PDB entry 9JAO | electron microscopy, 3.10 A resolution | chains F and J of the 10 polymer chains in the assembly

[Chain F]
Name: Histone H4
Organism: Xenopus laevis
UniProt: P62799 (H4_XENLA); residues 0-102 here correspond to UniProt positions 1-103 (UniProt number = residue number + 1)
Chain sequence (103 residues; row label = number of the first residue in the row; numbering starts at 0):
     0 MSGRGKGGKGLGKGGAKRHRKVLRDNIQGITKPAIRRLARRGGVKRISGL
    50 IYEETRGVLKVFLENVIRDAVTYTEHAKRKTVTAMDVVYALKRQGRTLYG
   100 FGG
Unresolved in the structure: 0-7
Curated features (UniProtKB/Swiss-Prot):
  - DNA-binding region: Lys16 to Lys20
  - modified residue: Ser1 (N-acetylserine), Arg3 (Asymmetric dimethylarginine), Lys5 (N6-(2-hydroxyisobutyryl)lysine), Lys8 (N6-(2-hydroxyisobutyryl)lysine), Lys12 (N6-(2-hydroxyisobutyryl)lysine), Lys16 (N6-(2-hydroxyisobutyryl)lysine), Lys20 (N6,N6,N6-trimethyllysine), Lys31 (N6-(2-hydroxyisobutyryl)lysine), Lys44 (N6-(2-hydroxyisobutyryl)lysine), Ser47 (Phosphoserine), Tyr51 (Phosphotyrosine), Lys59 (N6-(2-hydroxyisobutyryl)lysine), Lys77 (N6-(2-hydroxyisobutyryl)lysine), Lys79 (N6-(2-hydroxyisobutyryl)lysine), Tyr88 (Phosphotyrosine), Lys91 (N6-(2-hydroxyisobutyryl)lysine)
  - cross-link (Glycyl lysine isopeptide (Lys-Gly)): Lys31 (interchain with G-Cter in UFM1), Lys91 (interchain with G-Cter in ubiquitin)

[Chain J]
Molecule: 157-nt DNA strand
Sequence (157 nucleotides; numbered -4 to 152; the number before each row is that of its first residue; numbers below 1 keep their minus sign (DA-4 is residue -4)):
    -4 AAGCTTCAGGATGTATATATCTGACACGTGCCTGGAGACTAGGGAGTAAT
    46 CCCCTTGGCGGTTAAAACGCGGGGGACAGCGCGTACGTGCGTTTAAGCGG
    96 TGCTAGAGCTGTCTACGACCAATTGAGCGGCCTCGGCACCGGGATTCTCG
   146 AGGGCGG
Unresolved in the structure: -4 to 42, 147-152

[Chain F / chain J interface]
Residue-residue contacts (13; chain F residue first):
  Lys12(F) with DA90(J), salt bridge to the phosphate
  Gly13(F) with DT89(J), phosphate contact
  Lys20(F) with DA90(J), salt bridge to the phosphate
  Arg35(F) with DG82(J), salt bridge to the phosphate
  Arg45(F) with DC81(J), hydrogen bond to the sugar; DG82(J), phosphate contact
  Ile46(F) with DC81(J), sugar contact; DG82(J), hydrogen bond to the phosphate
  Ser47(F) with DC81(J), hydrogen bond to the phosphate
  Gly48(F) with DC81(J), hydrogen bond to the phosphate
  Arg78(F) with DA102(J), phosphate contact
  Lys79(F) with DA102(J), hydrogen bond to the phosphate
  Thr80(F) with DA102(J), hydrogen bond to the phosphate
Also at the interface, not in a pair above, chain F (14 interface residues in all): Gly14, Lys44, Lys77
Also at the interface, not in a pair above, chain J (7 interface residues in all): DG101, DG103

[In short]
Chain F and chain J form an interface of 14 and 7 residues respectively, with 6 hydrogen bonds and 3 salt
bridges. Among the polar pairs are Arg45(F)-DC81(J), Ile46(F)-DG82(J) and Ser47(F)-DC81(J). From UniProt: a
DNA-binding region on chain F.
Chain F is Histone H4 (Xenopus laevis) and chain J is a 157-nt DNA strand; the structure, The structure of
SMARCAD1 bound to the hexasome in the presence of ADP-BeFx, was determined by electron microscopy.
